5U0A - chains G and K of the 14 polymer chains in the assembly; structure by electron microscopy, 3.30 A resolution.

Chain G:
Name: CRISPR-associated protein, Cse4 family
From: Thermobifida fusca (strain YX)
UniProtKB: Q47PJ3 (Q47PJ3_THEFY); numbering as in UniProt (aligned over 1-373)
Chain sequence (373 residues; numbered 1 to 373; the number before each row is that of its first residue):
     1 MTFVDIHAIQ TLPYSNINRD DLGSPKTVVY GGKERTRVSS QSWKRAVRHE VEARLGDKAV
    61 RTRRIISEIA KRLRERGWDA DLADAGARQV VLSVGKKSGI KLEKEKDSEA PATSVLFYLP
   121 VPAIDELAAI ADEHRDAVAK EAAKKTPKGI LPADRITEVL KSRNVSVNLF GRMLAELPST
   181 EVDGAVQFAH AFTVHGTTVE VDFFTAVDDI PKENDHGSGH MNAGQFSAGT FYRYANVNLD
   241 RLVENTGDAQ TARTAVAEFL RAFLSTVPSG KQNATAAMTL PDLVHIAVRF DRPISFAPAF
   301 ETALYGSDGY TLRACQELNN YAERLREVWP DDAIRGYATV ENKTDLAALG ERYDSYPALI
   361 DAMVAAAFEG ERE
Not modelled in the structure: 1, 368-373
From the paper describing this entry:
  - binding site for Target Strand: Lys-101 to Lys-106

Chain K:
Molecule: crRNA
Sequence (61 nucleotides; each row starts with the number of its first residue):
     1 AUGGACCGCC AGUGAUAAGU GGAAUGCCAU GUGGGCUGUC GUGAGCCCCA CGCACGUGGG
    61 G
Not modelled in the structure: 41-42

Chain G / chain K interface:
Contacting residue pairs (39; chain G residue first):
  Ile-17(G) with G22(K), phosphate contact
  Asn-18(G) with U20(K), sugar contact; G21(K), phosphate contact; G22(K), phosphate contact
  Arg-19(G) with G21(K), sugar contact; G22(K), salt bridge to the phosphate; A23(K), salt bridge to the phosphate
  Asp-20(G) with G21(K), base contact
  Asp-21(G) with G21(K), base contact
  Lys-26(G) with G21(K), salt bridge to the phosphate
  Ser-39(G) with G21(K), hydrogen bond to the phosphate
  Gln-41(G) with G19(K), sugar contact; U20(K), phosphate contact; G21(K), hydrogen bond to the phosphate
  Ser-42(G) with U20(K), sugar contact
  Lys-44(G) with G19(K), salt bridge to the phosphate
  Arg-45(G) with U20(K), sugar contact
  Arg-61(G) with A18(K), sugar contact; G19(K), sugar contact
  Met-173(G) with A17(K), base contact; A18(K), sugar contact
  Phe-203(G) with C27(K), base contact
  Phe-204(G) with U25(K), base contact; C27(K), phosphate contact
  Thr-205(G) with U25(K), hydrogen bond to the sugar; G26(K), hydrogen bond to the base; C27(K), hydrogen bond to the phosphate
  Ala-206(G) with U25(K), base contact; G26(K), phosphate contact
  Val-207(G) with G26(K), hydrogen bond to the phosphate
  His-216(G) with G26(K), base contact; C28(K), base contact
  Ser-218(G) with G26(K), hydrogen bond to the base
  His-220(G) with U25(K), base contact
  Met-221(G) with C27(K), base contact
  Ser-269(G) with A23(K), phosphate contact
  Gly-270(G) with A23(K), phosphate contact
  Lys-271(G) with A23(K), salt bridge to the phosphate
  Asn-273(G) with A24(K), phosphate contact
Also at the interface, not in a pair above, chain G (32 interface residues in all): Leu-116, Phe-170, Arg-172, Glu-181, Gln-272, Ala-274
Also at the interface, not in a pair above, chain K (13 interface residues in all): A29

Summary:
32 residues of chain G face 13 of chain K across their interface; the contacts include 7 hydrogen bonds and 5
salt bridges. Polar pairs include Thr-205(G)/G26(K), Ser-218(G)/G26(K) and Thr-205(G)/U25(K). The paper
reports a binding site for Target Strand at Lys-101(G).
Chain G is CRISPR-associated protein, Cse4 family (Thermobifida fusca (strain YX)) and chain K is crRNA; the
structure, CRISPR RNA-guided surveillance complex, was determined by electron microscopy (same publication as
5U07).
